PDB entry 4OM5 | X-ray diffraction, 2.55 A resolution | chains A and B of the 4 polymer chains in the assembly

== Chain A (and B) ==
Molecule: Cytotoxin 4
Source organism: Naja atra
Notes: chain B of this document is another copy of the same molecule, construct and numbering; everything in this record applies to it too
UniProt: P01443 (CTXA4_NAJAT); residues 1-60 here correspond to UniProt positions 22-81 (UniProt number = residue number + 21)
Chain sequence (60 residues; each row starts with the number of its first residue):
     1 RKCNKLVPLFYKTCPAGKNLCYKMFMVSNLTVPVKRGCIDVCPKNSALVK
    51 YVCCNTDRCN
Disulfide bonds: Cys3-Cys21, Cys14-Cys38, Cys42-Cys53, Cys54-Cys59
Reported in the primary citation:
  - self-association interface (contacts with another copy of this molecule): Leu6, Val7, Pro8, Leu9, Val32, Pro33, Val34
  - specificity-determining residues: Arg1

== Interface between chain A and chain B ==
Pairs across the interface - 11 pairs, chain A then chain B:
  Leu6(A) - Val7(B)  hydrophobic
  Val7(A) - Leu6(B)  hydrophobic
  Val7(A) - Pro33(B)
  Val7(A) - Val34(B)  hydrophobic
  Pro8(A) - Val32(B)
  Leu9(A) - Met26(B)  hydrophobic
  Leu9(A) - Val32(B)  hydrophobic
  Leu9(A) - Val34(B)  hydrophobic
  Met26(A) - Leu9(B)  hydrophobic
  Pro33(A) - Val7(B)
  Val34(A) - Val7(B)  hydrophobic
Also at the interface, not in a pair above, chain A (10 interface residues in all): Phe10, Asn29, Val32
Also at the interface, not in a pair above, chain B (10 interface residues in all): Pro8, Phe10, Asn29

== Summary ==
The chain A/chain B interface involves 10 residues from each chain. From the paper: the specificity
determinant Arg1(A); a self-association interface involving Leu6(A), Val7(A) and Pro8(A) among others.
Chain A and chain B are both Cytotoxin 4 (Naja atra); the structure, Crystal structure of CTX A4 from Taiwan
Cobra (Naja naja atra), was determined by X-ray diffraction together with 4OM4 from the same study.
